Entry 2G5B (X-ray diffraction, 2.30 A resolution); this record covers chains B and I of the 3 polymer chains in the assembly.

[Chain B]
Name: 6A7 Fab Heavy Chain
From: Mus musculus
Reference sequence: P84751 (HVCM5_MOUSE); aligned to UniProt positions 1-222 over residues 1-210 (the alignment contains insertions or deletions, so no single offset holds)
Chain sequence (222 residues; each row starts with the number of its first residue; note: 1 number in that range is skipped by the numbering (no residue carries it; nothing is unmodelled there); a row labelled like 52A-52E holds insertion residues (52A, then the next letters in order)):
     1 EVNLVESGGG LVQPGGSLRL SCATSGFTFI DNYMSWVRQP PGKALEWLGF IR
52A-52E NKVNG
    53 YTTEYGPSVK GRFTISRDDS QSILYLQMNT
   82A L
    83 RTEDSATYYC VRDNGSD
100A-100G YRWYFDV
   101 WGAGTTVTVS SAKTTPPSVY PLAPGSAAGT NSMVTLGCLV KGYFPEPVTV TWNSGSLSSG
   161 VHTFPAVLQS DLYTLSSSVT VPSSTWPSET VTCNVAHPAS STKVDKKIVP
Disordered / not traced: 125-130
Disulfides: Cys22-Cys92, Cys138-Cys193
Covalent attachments: N-acetylglucosamine (NAG) linked to Asn96

[Chain I]
Name: Bax Peptide
Notes: fragment: Bax peptide fragment
Chain sequence (7 residues; numbered 601 to 607; the number before each row is that of its first residue):
   601 PTSSEQI

[Chain B / chain I interface]
Contacting residue pairs (16; chain B residue first):
  Tyr33(B) with Glu605(I), hydrogen bond; Ile607(I)
  Arg52(B) with Glu605(I), salt bridge
  Asn52A(B) with Ile607(I)
  Val52C(B) with Ile607(I), hydrophobic
  Asn52D(B) with Gln606(I), hydrogen bond (side chain-backbone); Ile607(I)
  Ser98(B) with Ile607(I)
  Tyr100A(B) with Ser603(I); Ser604(I); Glu605(I); Gln606(I), hydrogen bond
  Trp100C(B) with Thr602(I); Ser603(I), hydrogen bond (side chain-backbone); Glu605(I); Ile607(I)
Interface residues without a listed pair, chain B (12 interface residues in all): Asp31, Phe50, Glu56, Gly97

[Summary]
The interface between chain B and chain I involves 12 residues on one side and 6 on the other; the contacts
include 4 hydrogen bonds and 1 salt bridge. Among the polar pairs are Arg52(B)-Glu605(I), Tyr33(B)-Glu605(I)
and Asn52D(B)-Gln606(I). N-acetylglucosamine is covalently linked to Asn96(B).
Here chain B is 6A7 Fab Heavy Chain (Mus musculus) and chain I is Bax Peptide. Entry 2G5B (Crystal Structure
of the anti-Bax monoclonal antibody 6A7 and a Bax peptide) was determined by X-ray diffraction.
